PDB entry 4LXR | X-ray diffraction, 2.20 A resolution | chains A and K of the 3 polymer chains in the assembly

[Chain A]
Name: Protein toll
Source organism: Drosophila melanogaster
UniProtKB: P08953 (TOLL_DROME); residue numbers follow UniProt; this construct covers 28-802
Amino-acid sequence (783 residues; numbered 28 to 810; the number before each row is that of its first residue):
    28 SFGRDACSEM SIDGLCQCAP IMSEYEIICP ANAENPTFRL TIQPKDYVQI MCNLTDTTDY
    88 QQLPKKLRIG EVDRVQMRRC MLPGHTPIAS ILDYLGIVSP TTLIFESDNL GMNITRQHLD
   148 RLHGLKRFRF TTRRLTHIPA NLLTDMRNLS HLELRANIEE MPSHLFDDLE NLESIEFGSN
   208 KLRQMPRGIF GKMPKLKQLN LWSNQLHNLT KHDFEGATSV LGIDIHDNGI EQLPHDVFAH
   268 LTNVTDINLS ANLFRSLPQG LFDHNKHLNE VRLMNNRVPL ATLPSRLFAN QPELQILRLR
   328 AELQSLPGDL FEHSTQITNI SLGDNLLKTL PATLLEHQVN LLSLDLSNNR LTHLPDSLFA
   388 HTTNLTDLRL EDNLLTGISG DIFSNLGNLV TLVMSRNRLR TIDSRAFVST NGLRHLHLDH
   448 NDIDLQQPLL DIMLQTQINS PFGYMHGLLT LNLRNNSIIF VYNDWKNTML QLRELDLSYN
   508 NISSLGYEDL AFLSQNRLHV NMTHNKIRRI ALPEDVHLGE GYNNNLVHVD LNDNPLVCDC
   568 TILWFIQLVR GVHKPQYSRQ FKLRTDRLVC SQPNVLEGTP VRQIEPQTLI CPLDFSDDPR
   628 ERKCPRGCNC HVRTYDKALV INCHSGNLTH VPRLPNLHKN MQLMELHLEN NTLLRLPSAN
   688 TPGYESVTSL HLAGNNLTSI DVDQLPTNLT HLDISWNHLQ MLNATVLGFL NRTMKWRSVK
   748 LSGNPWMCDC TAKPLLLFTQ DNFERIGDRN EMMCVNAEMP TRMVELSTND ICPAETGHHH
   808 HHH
Not modelled in the structure: 544-549, 624-629, 739-742, 785-786, 801-810
Disulfides: C34-C45, C43-C56, C79-C107, C565-C597, C567-C618, C631-C637, C635-C650, C755-C781, C757-C799
Covalently attached groups: N-acetylglucosamine (NAG) linked to N80, N140, N270, N391, N482, N508, N528, N703, N715; glycan linked to N346
Construct notes: expression tag (803-810)
Curated features (UniProtKB/Swiss-Prot):
  - glycosylation (N-linked (GlcNAc...) asparagine): N80, N140, N175, N235, N270, N275, N346, N391, N482, N508, N528, N654, N677, N703, N715, N730, N738
  - natural variant: E98 (E98G: In strain: MelZim6), G218 (G218S: In strain: MelZim7), T245 (T245S: In strain: MelZim3), T390 (T390I: In strain: MelZim3 and MelZim7), G414 (G414A: In strain: MelZim3), V435 (V435L: In strain: MelZim8), M460 (M460T: In strain: MelZim6), Y471 (Y471D: In strain: MelZim1, MelZim4 and 2 more), I486 (I486R: In strain: MelZim6), G513 (G513R: In strain: MelZim1, MelZim5 and 1 more), A538 (A538E: In strain: MelZim1, MelZim5 and 1 more), H544 (H544Y: In strain: MelZim1, MelZim5 and 1 more), 7 further natural variant entries in UniProt
  - mutagenesis: R154 (R154A: No change in signaling capacity), K208 (K208E: 25% decrease in signaling capacity), R432 (R432A: 33% decrease in signaling capacity)
Reported in the primary citation:
  - contacts within the chain: D251-N275, H253-N275, L307-A328 (backbone contact)
  - mutagenesis - Q464*, Q614*, Q669*, W723*, W753*, C755Y, C781Y, C799Y: increased signaling (citing earlier work)
  - post-translational modification sites: N80, N140, N175, N235, N270, N346, N391, N482, N508, N528, N654, N703, N715

[Chain K]
Name: Protein spaetzle C-106
Source organism: Drosophila melanogaster
UniProtKB: P48607 (SPZ_DROME); residues 1-106 here correspond to UniProt positions 221-326 (UniProt number = residue number + 220)
Amino-acid sequence (114 residues; row label = number of the first residue in the row):
     1 VGGSDERFLC RSIRKLVYPK KGLRADDTWQ LIVNNDEYKQ AIQIEECEGA DQPCDFAANF
    61 PQSYNPICKQ HYTQQTLASI KSDGELDVVQ NSFKIPSCCK CALKTGLEHH HHHH
Not modelled in the structure: 18-39, 75-93, 108-114
Disulfides: C10-C68, C47-C99, C54-C101
Construct notes: expression tag (107-114)
Reported in the primary citation:
  - conformationally variable residues (order/disorder transition): Q75 to F93

[How chain A and chain K interact]
Contacting residue pairs (43):
  I48(A) - L16(K)  hydrophobic
  I48(A) - Q43(K)
  M49(A) - Q43(K)
  E53(A) - K15(K)
  E53(A) - L16(K)  hydrogen bond (side chain-backbone)
  R66(A) - K15(K)
  D100(A) - G2(K)
  D100(A) - G3(K)  hydrogen bond (side chain-backbone)
  R101(A) - S4(K)
  R101(A) - D5(K)  salt bridge
  R105(A) - S12(K)  hydrogen bond (side chain-backbone)
  R105(A) - E48(K)  salt bridge
  R106(A) - I13(K)
  R106(A) - E48(K)  salt bridge
  T128(A) - G3(K)
  T129(A) - G3(K)
  I131(A) - D5(K)
  E133(A) - R11(K)  salt bridge
  R154(A) - G3(K)  hydrogen bond (side chain-backbone)
  R154(A) - D5(K)
  R156(A) - R7(K)
  T158(A) - R11(K)
  R160(A) - R11(K)
  R160(A) - E48(K)  salt bridge
  E180(A) - R7(K)  salt bridge
  R182(A) - D55(K)  salt bridge
  R182(A) - F56(K)
  W229(A) - F56(K)  hydrophobic
  S230(A) - A58(K)
  H253(A) - A58(K)
  H253(A) - N59(K)
  D254(A) - A58(K)
  S277(A) - N59(K)  hydrogen bond
  A278(A) - A58(K)
  M301(A) - N59(K)
  N302(A) - N59(K)  hydrogen bond
  N302(A) - F60(K)
  N302(A) - P61(K)
  R304(A) - A58(K)  hydrogen bond (side chain-backbone)
  R304(A) - F60(K)  hydrogen bond (side chain-backbone)
  R304(A) - P61(K)
  R304(A) - Q62(K)
  R327(A) - P61(K)
Interface residues without a listed pair, chain A (32 interface residues in all): A46, M78, D135, N275
Interface residues without a listed pair, chain K (21 interface residues in all): R14, Q52
From the paper, about this interface:
  - pairs named by the authors: R304(A)-F60(K) (hydrogen bond)
  - interface residues, chain A: I48(A), M49(A), E53(A), R66(A), M78(A), D100(A), R101(A), R105(A), R106(A), E133(A), R154(A), R160(A), E180(A), R182(A), W229(A), S230(A), D254(A), S277(A), A278(A), M301(A), N302(A), R304(A), R327(A)
  - interface residues, chain K: F56(K)

[In short]
The interface between chain A and chain K involves 32 residues on one side and 21 on the other; the contacts
include 8 hydrogen bonds and 7 salt bridges. Among the polar pairs are R101(A)-D5(K), R105(A)-E48(K) and
R106(A)-E48(K). The authors report a hydrogen bond between R304(A) and F60(K). From the paper: Q464*, Q614*
and Q669* of chain A, among others, increase signaling; interface residues I48(A), M49(A) and F56(K) among
others; 8 substitutions were tested in all.
Here chain A is Protein toll and chain K is Protein spaetzle C-106, both from Drosophila melanogaster. Entry
4LXR (Structure of the Toll - Spatzle complex, a molecular hub in Drosophila development and innate immunity)
was determined by X-ray diffraction, deposited together with 4LXS.
